PDB entry 3KLD | X-ray diffraction, 2.00 A resolution | chains A and B

Chain A:
Name: Contactin 4
Source organism: Mus musculus
Notes: fragment: Ig domains 1-4
Reference sequence: Q14BL8 (Q14BL8_MOUSE); residue numbers follow UniProt; this construct covers 25-404
Amino-acid sequence (384 residues; row label = number of the first residue in the row):
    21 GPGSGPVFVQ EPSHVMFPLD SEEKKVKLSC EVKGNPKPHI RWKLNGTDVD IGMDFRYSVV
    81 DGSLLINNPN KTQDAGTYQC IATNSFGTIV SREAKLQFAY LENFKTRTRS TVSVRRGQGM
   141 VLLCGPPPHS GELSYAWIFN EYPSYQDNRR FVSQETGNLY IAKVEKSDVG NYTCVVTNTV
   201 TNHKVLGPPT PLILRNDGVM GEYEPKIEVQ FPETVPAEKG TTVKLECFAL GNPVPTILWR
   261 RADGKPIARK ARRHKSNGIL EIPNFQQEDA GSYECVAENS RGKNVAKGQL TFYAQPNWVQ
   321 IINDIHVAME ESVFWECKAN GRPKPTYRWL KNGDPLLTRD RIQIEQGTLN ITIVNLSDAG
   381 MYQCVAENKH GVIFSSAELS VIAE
Disordered / not traced: 21-22, 72-75, 403-404
Sequence notes: expression tag (21-24)
Cystine bridges: Cys50-Cys100, Cys144-Cys194, Cys247-Cys295, Cys337-Cys384
Covalently attached groups: N-acetylglucosamine (NAG) linked to Asn65, Asn90, Asn191, Asn370
Reported in the primary citation:
  - specificity-determining residues: Ser130, Gln138, Met220, Glu228 (by similarity / conservation)
  - specificity-determining residues: Ser130, Gln138, Met220, Glu228 (proposed by the authors, not directly observed)

Chain B:
Name: Receptor-type tyrosine-protein phosphatase gamma
Source organism: Mus musculus
Notes: EC 3.1.3.48; fragment: carbonic anhydrase-like domain
Reference sequence: Q05909 (PTPRG_MOUSE); residues 55-320 here = UniProt positions 55-320
Amino-acid sequence (269 residues; row label = number of the first residue in the row):
    52 GPGSGDPYWA YSGAYGPEHW VTSSVSCGGS HQSPIDILDH HARVGDEYQE LQLDGFDNES
   112 SNKTWMKNTG KTVAILLKDD YFVSGAGLPG RFKAEKVEFH WGHSNGSAGS EHSVNGRRFP
   172 VEMQIFFYNP DDFDSFQTAI SENRIIGAMA IFFQVSPRDN SALDPIIHGL KGVVHHEKET
   232 FLDPFILRDL LPASLGSYYR YTGSLTTPPC SEIVEWIVFR RPVPISYHQL EAFYSIFTTE
   292 QQDHVKSVEY LRNNFRPQQA LNDRVVSKS
Disordered / not traced: 52-55, 96-98
Sequence notes: expression tag (52-54)
Cystine bridges: Cys78-Cys261
UniProt features mapped onto this chain:
  - glycosylation (N-linked (GlcNAc...) asparagine): Asn109, Asn113, Asn156
Reported in the primary citation:
  - specificity-determining residues: Asp294, Lys297 (by similarity / conservation)

How chain A and chain B interact:
Residue-residue contacts - 42 pairs, chain A then chain B:
  Thr128(A) - Asp294(B)
  Arg129(A) - Asp294(B)
  Arg129(A) - His295(B)  hydrogen bond
  Ser130(A) - Asp294(B)  hydrogen bond (backbone-side chain)
  Val132(A) - Gln293(B)
  Val132(A) - Asp294(B)
  Val132(A) - Val296(B)  hydrophobic
  Ser133(A) - Gln293(B)  hydrogen bond (backbone-side chain)
  Arg135(A) - Glu300(B)  salt bridge
  Arg135(A) - Tyr301(B)
  Gln138(A) - Ser298(B)
  Gln138(A) - Val299(B)  hydrogen bond (side chain-backbone)
  Gln138(A) - Glu300(B)  hydrogen bond
  Gly139(A) - Ser298(B)
  Gly139(A) - Val299(B)  hydrogen bond (backbone-backbone)
  Met140(A) - Lys297(B)
  Val141(A) - His295(B)
  Val141(A) - Val296(B)
  Val141(A) - Lys297(B)  hydrogen bond (backbone-backbone)
  Leu142(A) - His295(B)
  Leu142(A) - Val296(B)  hydrophobic
  Leu143(A) - His295(B)  hydrogen bond (backbone-backbone)
  Leu143(A) - Val296(B)
  Cys144(A) - His295(B)
  Met220(A) - Phe288(B)  hydrophobic
  Met220(A) - Val299(B)
  Met220(A) - Glu300(B)
  Met220(A) - Tyr301(B)
  Gly221(A) - Tyr301(B)  hydrogen bond (backbone-side chain)
  Tyr223(A) - His226(B)
  Tyr223(A) - Phe288(B)  hydrophobic
  Tyr223(A) - Val299(B)
  Glu224(A) - Val225(B)
  Glu224(A) - His226(B)  hydrogen bond (backbone-side chain)
  Glu224(A) - Lys229(B)  salt bridge
  Pro225(A) - His226(B)
  Lys226(A) - His226(B)
  Lys226(A) - His227(B)  hydrogen bond (side chain-backbone)
  Lys226(A) - Thr290(B)
  Glu228(A) - Lys297(B)  salt bridge
  Leu250(A) - Val299(B)  hydrophobic
  Asn304(A) - Lys229(B)  hydrogen bond
Also at the interface, not in a pair above, chain A (25 interface residues in all): Gly145, Val219, Glu222
Also at the interface, not in a pair above, chain B (16 interface residues in all): Lys222
The authors on this interface:
  - pairs named by the authors: Ser130(A)-Asp294(B) (hydrogen bond), Gln138(A)-Glu300(B) (hydrogen bond), Glu224(A)-Lys229(B) (salt bridge), Lys226(A)-His226(B), Glu228(A)-Lys297(B) (salt bridge), Asn304(A)-Lys229(B) (hydrogen bond)
  - interface residues, chain A: Arg129(A), Val132(A), Arg135(A), Gly139(A), Leu142(A), Met220(A), Tyr223(A), Leu250(A)
  - interface residues, chain B: Val225(B), Phe288(B), His295(B), Val296(B), Val299(B)

In short:
Chain A and chain B form an interface of 25 and 16 residues respectively; the contacts include 12 hydrogen
bonds and 3 salt bridges. Polar contacts include Arg135(A)-Glu300(B), Glu224(A)-Lys229(B) and
Glu228(A)-Lys297(B). The paper describes hydrogen bonds between Ser130(A) and Asp294(B), Gln138(A) and
Glu300(B) and Asn304(A) and Lys229(B); salt bridges between Glu224(A) and Lys229(B) and Glu228(A) and
Lys297(B); a contact between Lys226(A) and His226(B). The paper reports interface residues Arg129(A),
Val132(A) and Val225(B) among others; specificity determinants Ser130(A), Gln138(A) and Asp294(B) among
others.
Chain A is Contactin 4 and chain B is Receptor-type tyrosine-protein phosphatase gamma, both from Mus
musculus; the structure, PTPRG CNTN4 complex, was determined by X-ray diffraction together with 3JXA, 3JXG and
3JXH from the same study.
